8IW7 - chains B and Y of the 5 polymer chains in the assembly; structure by electron microscopy, 2.97 A resolution.

Chain B:
Protein: Guanine nucleotide-binding protein G(I)/G(S)/G(T) subunit beta-1
From: Homo sapiens
UniProtKB: P62873 (GBB1_HUMAN); residue numbers follow UniProt; this construct covers 2-340
Chain sequence (377 residues; row label = number of the first residue in the row; numbers below 1 keep their minus sign (Met-10 is residue -10)):
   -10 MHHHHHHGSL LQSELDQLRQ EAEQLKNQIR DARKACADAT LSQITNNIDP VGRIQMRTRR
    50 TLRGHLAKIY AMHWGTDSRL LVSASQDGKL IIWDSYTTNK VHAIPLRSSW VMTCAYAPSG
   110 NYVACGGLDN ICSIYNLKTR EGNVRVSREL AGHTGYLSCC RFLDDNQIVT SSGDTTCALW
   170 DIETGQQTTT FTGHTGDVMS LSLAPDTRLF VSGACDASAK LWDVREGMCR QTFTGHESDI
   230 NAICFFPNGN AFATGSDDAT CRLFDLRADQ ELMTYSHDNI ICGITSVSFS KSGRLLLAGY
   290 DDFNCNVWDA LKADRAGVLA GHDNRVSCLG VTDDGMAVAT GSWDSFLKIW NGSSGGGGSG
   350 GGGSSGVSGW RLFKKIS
Not modelled in the structure: -10 to 3, 341-366
Construct notes: initiating methionine (-10); expression tag (-9 to 1, 341-366)
UniProt features mapped onto this chain:
  - modified residue: Ser2 (N-acetylserine), His266 (Phosphohistidine)

Chain Y:
Protein: Guanine nucleotide-binding protein G(I)/G(S)/G(O) subunit gamma-2
From: Homo sapiens
UniProtKB: P59768 (GBG2_HUMAN); numbering as in UniProt (aligned over 5-63)
Chain sequence (59 residues; each row starts with the number of its first residue):
     5 NTASIAQARK LVEQLKMEAN IDRIKVSKAA ADLMAYCEAH AKEDPLLTPV PASENPFRE
Not modelled in the structure: 5-7

Interface between chain B and chain Y:
Residue-residue contacts (46):
  Leu4(B) with Ser8(Y)
  Leu7(B) with Ala12(Y); Arg13(Y)
  Glu10(B) with Val16(Y)
  Ala11(B) with Val16(Y), hydrophobic
  Leu14(B) with Leu19(Y), hydrophobic; Lys20(Y)
  Ile18(B) with Leu19(Y), hydrophobic; Ala23(Y), hydrophobic
  Cys25(B) with Arg27(Y); Ile28(Y), hydrogen bond (side chain-backbone)
  Ala26(B) with Val30(Y), hydrophobic
  Asp27(B) with Val30(Y); Ser31(Y)
  Ala28(B) with Val30(Y)
  Leu30(B) with Ala34(Y), hydrophobic
  Ile33(B) with Ala34(Y), hydrophobic
  Arg48(B) with Phe61(Y)
  Arg49(B) with Pro60(Y), hydrogen bond (side chain-backbone); Phe61(Y); Arg62(Y)
  Ser84(B) with Phe61(Y)
  Tyr85(B) with Pro60(Y); Phe61(Y), hydrophobic
  Cys218(B) with Gln18(Y)
  Gln220(B) with Ile25(Y)
  Thr221(B) with Glu22(Y), hydrogen bond (backbone-side chain)
  Phe235(B) with Leu37(Y), hydrophobic; Tyr40(Y), hydrophobic
  Pro236(B) with Tyr40(Y)
  Asn237(B) with Tyr40(Y)
  Arg256(B) with Ile28(Y)
  Ala257(B) with Ile28(Y)
  Leu261(B) with Val30(Y), hydrophobic
  Ser279(B) with Leu50(Y)
  Lys280(B) with Glu47(Y)
  Ser281(B) with Tyr40(Y); His44(Y); Asp48(Y)
  Leu300(B) with Cys41(Y), hydrophobic
  Asp323(B) with Pro49(Y)
  Gly324(B) with Pro49(Y); Leu50(Y)
  Ala326(B) with Phe61(Y), hydrophobic
  Asn340(B) with Asn59(Y), hydrogen bond; Phe61(Y)
Other interface residues (no listed pair), chain B (46 interface residues in all): Arg22, Ile37, Val40, Ile43, Arg219, Ala240, Asp258, Gly282, Arg283, Leu284, Leu286, Met325, Ile338
Other interface residues (no listed pair), chain Y (33 interface residues in all): Leu15, Asp26, Lys29, Ala33, Glu42, Leu51

Summary:
46 residues of chain B and 33 residues of chain Y are in contact, with 4 hydrogen bonds. Among the polar pairs
are Cys25(B)-Ile28(Y), Arg49(B)-Pro60(Y) and Thr221(B)-Glu22(Y).
Chain B is Guanine nucleotide-binding protein G(I)/G(S)/G(T) subunit beta-1 and chain Y is Guanine
nucleotide-binding protein G(I)/G(S)/G(O) subunit gamma-2, both from Homo sapiens; the structure, Cryo-EM
structure of the PEA-bound mTAAR9-Gs complex, was determined by electron microscopy together with 8ITF, 8IW1,
8IW4 and 8IW9 from the same study.
